PDB entry 8D5V | X-ray diffraction, 1.80 A resolution | chains A and B

Chain A:
Molecule: Probable transcriptional regulator WhiB6
From: Mycobacterium tuberculosis
Reference sequence: P9WF37 (WHIB6_MYCTU); residues -19 to 96 here correspond to UniProt positions 1-116 (UniProt number = residue number + 20)
Amino-acid sequence (116 residues; each row starts with the number of its first residue; numbers below 1 keep their minus sign (Met-19 is residue -19)):
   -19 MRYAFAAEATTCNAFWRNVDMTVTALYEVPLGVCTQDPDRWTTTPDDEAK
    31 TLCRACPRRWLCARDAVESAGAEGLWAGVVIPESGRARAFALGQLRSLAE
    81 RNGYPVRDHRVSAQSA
Unresolved in the structure: -19 to 7, 92-96
Swiss-Prot annotation at these positions:
  - binding site ([4Fe-4S] cluster): Cys-8, Cys33, Cys36, Cys42
Bound ions: 4Fe-4S cluster Fe: Cys14, Cys33, Cys36, Cys42
Residues lining bound ligands: 4Fe-4S cluster (SF4): Gly12, Val13, Cys14, Trp21, Cys33, Cys36, Arg38, Arg39, Cys42, Leu55, Trp56, Ala57

Chain B:
Molecule: RNA polymerase sigma factor SigA, DNA-directed RNA polymerase subunit beta
From: Mycobacterium tuberculosis H37Rv
Notes: EC 2.7.7.6
Reference sequence: chimeric construct of P9WGI1, P9WGY9: residues 446-528 from P9WGI1 (SIGA_MYCTU) positions 446-528 (same numbers); residues 535-549 from P9WGY9 positions 815-829 (UniProt number = residue number + 280)
Amino-acid sequence (112 residues; row label = number of the first residue in the row):
   438 MAHHHHHHVAVDAVSFTLLQDQLQSVLDTLSEREAGVVRLRFGLTDGQPR
   488 TLDEIGQVYGVTRERIRQIESKTMSKLRHPSRSQVLRDYLDGSSGSGTPE
   538 ERLLRAIFGEKA
Unresolved in the structure: 438-452
Construct notes: expression tag (438-445); linker (529-534)
Residues lining bound ligands: 4Fe-4S cluster (SF4): His516, Pro517, Gln521

Interface between chain A and chain B:
Contacting residue pairs (33):
  Leu11(A) - Gln521(B)
  Leu11(A) - Val522(B)  hydrophobic
  Gly12(A) - Gln521(B)  hydrogen bond (backbone-side chain)
  Cys14(A) - His516(B)
  Cys14(A) - Ser518(B)
  Thr15(A) - Ser518(B)
  Thr15(A) - Gln521(B)
  Pro18(A) - Ser518(B)
  Pro18(A) - Arg519(B)
  Asp19(A) - Lys513(B)  salt bridge
  Asp19(A) - Arg519(B)  salt bridge
  Trp21(A) - His516(B)
  Thr22(A) - Lys513(B)
  Thr22(A) - His516(B)
  Thr22(A) - Ser518(B)
  Thr22(A) - Arg519(B)  hydrogen bond
  Thr23(A) - Lys513(B)
  Arg38(A) - Pro517(B)
  Arg38(A) - Gln521(B)  hydrogen bond
  Cys42(A) - Pro517(B)  hydrophobic
  Ser49(A) - Arg515(B)
  Ala50(A) - Arg515(B)  hydrogen bond (backbone-side chain)
  Gly51(A) - Ser512(B)
  Glu53(A) - Ser512(B)  hydrogen bond
  Leu55(A) - His516(B)  hydrogen bond (backbone-side chain)
  Trp56(A) - Arg515(B)
  Trp56(A) - His516(B)
  Trp56(A) - Pro517(B)
  His89(A) - Lys548(B)
  Arg90(A) - Arg524(B)
  Arg90(A) - Lys548(B)
  Arg90(A) - Ala549(B)
  Val91(A) - Lys548(B)
Interface residues without a listed pair, chain B (14 interface residues in all): Thr466, Lys509

Summary:
20 residues of chain A face 14 of chain B across their interface; the contacts include 6 hydrogen bonds and 2
salt bridges. Polar contacts include Asp19(A)-Lys513(B), Asp19(A)-Arg519(B) and Gly12(A)-Gln521(B). 4Fe-4S
cluster is bound between chain A and chain B.
Chain A is Probable transcriptional regulator WhiB6 (Mycobacterium tuberculosis) and chain B is RNA polymerase
sigma factor SigA, DNA-directed RNA polymerase subunit beta (Mycobacterium tuberculosis H37Rv); the structure,
WhiB6 bound to the SigmaAr4-RNAP Beta flap tip chimera, was determined by X-ray diffraction.
